8G6F - chains A and B of the 28 polymer chains in the assembly; structure by electron microscopy, 2.58 A resolution.

Chain A:
Protein: Proteasome subunit alpha type-6
Organism: Plasmodium falciparum Dd2
Notes: EC 3.4.25.1
UniProt: Q8IAR3 (Q8IAR3_PLAF7); numbering as in UniProt (aligned over 1-260)
Chain sequence (260 residues; numbered 1 to 260; the number before each row is that of its first residue):
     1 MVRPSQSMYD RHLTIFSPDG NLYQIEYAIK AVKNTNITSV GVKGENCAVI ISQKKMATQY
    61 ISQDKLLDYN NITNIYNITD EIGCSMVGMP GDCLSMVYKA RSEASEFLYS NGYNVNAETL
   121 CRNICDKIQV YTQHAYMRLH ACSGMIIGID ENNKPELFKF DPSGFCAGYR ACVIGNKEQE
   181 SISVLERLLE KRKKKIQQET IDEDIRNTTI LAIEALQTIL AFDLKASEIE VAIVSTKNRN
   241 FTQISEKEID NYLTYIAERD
Not modelled in the structure: 1-6, 260

Chain B:
Protein: Proteasome subunit alpha type-2
Organism: Plasmodium falciparum Dd2
UniProt: C6KST3 (C6KST3_PLAF7); residue numbers follow UniProt; this construct covers 1-235
Chain sequence (235 residues; numbered 1 to 235; the number before each row is that of its first residue):
     1 MADGEYSFSL TTFSPTGKLV QIEYALNRVS SSSPALGIRA KNGVIIATEK KSPNELIEEN
    61 SIFKIQQISE HIGIVYAGMP GDFRVLLKRA RKEAIRYSLQ YGSEILVKEL VKIIASIVQE
   121 FTQTGGVRPF GLSLLICGVD VYGYHLYQID PSGCYFNWMA TCVGKDYQNN MSFLEKRYNK
   181 DIEIEDAIHT AILTLKESYE GVLNEKNIEI GVAYDNKPFK ILTQNEIKDY LIEIE
Not modelled in the structure: 1-5, 234-235

Chain A / chain B interface:
Residue-residue contacts - 58 pairs, chain A then chain B:
  Thr14(A) - Arg128(B)
  Ile15(A) - Leu10(B)  hydrophobic
  Ile15(A) - Gln21(B)
  Phe16(A) - Gln21(B)  hydrogen bond (backbone-side chain)
  Phe16(A) - Tyr24(B)  hydrophobic
  Phe16(A) - Ala25(B)  hydrophobic
  Phe16(A) - Arg128(B)
  Phe16(A) - Pro129(B)
  Phe16(A) - Gly131(B)
  Ser17(A) - Tyr24(B)
  Pro18(A) - Tyr24(B)  hydrophobic
  Pro18(A) - Asn27(B)  hydrogen bond (backbone-side chain)
  Gly20(A) - Tyr24(B)
  Gly20(A) - Arg28(B)  hydrogen bond (backbone-side chain)
  Asn21(A) - Arg28(B)
  Leu22(A) - Met79(B)  hydrophobic
  Leu22(A) - Arg128(B)
  Lys43(A) - Glu58(B)  salt bridge
  Arg122(A) - Ser61(B)  hydrogen bond (side chain-backbone)
  Arg122(A) - Phe63(B)
  Arg122(A) - Arg84(B)
  Asp126(A) - Arg84(B)
  Asp126(A) - Lys88(B)
  Gln129(A) - Gly81(B)
  Gln129(A) - Asp82(B)  hydrogen bond
  Gln129(A) - Val85(B)
  Gln129(A) - Arg128(B)
  Thr132(A) - Arg128(B)  hydrogen bond (backbone-side chain)
  Gln133(A) - Phe121(B)
  Gln133(A) - Val127(B)
  Gln133(A) - Arg128(B)  hydrogen bond (side chain-backbone)
  Gln133(A) - Pro129(B)
  Gln133(A) - Phe130(B)
  His134(A) - Gly126(B)
  His134(A) - Val127(B)
  Ala135(A) - Leu10(B)  hydrophobic
  Ala135(A) - Gly126(B)  hydrogen bond (backbone-backbone)
  Phe165(A) - Ile62(B)  hydrophobic
  Phe165(A) - Pro80(B)  hydrophobic
  Ala167(A) - Ile57(B)  hydrophobic
  Ala167(A) - Ile62(B)  hydrophobic
  Gly168(A) - Ile57(B)
  Gly168(A) - Glu58(B)  hydrogen bond (backbone-backbone)
  Gly168(A) - Ser61(B)  hydrogen bond (backbone-side chain)
  Tyr169(A) - Leu56(B)
  Tyr169(A) - Ile57(B)  hydrophobic
  Tyr169(A) - Glu58(B)
  Arg170(A) - Glu55(B)  hydrogen bond (side chain-backbone)
  Arg170(A) - Leu56(B)  hydrogen bond (backbone-backbone)
  Arg170(A) - Glu58(B)
  Ala171(A) - Leu56(B)
  Ile182(A) - Asn54(B)
  Ile182(A) - Leu56(B)
  Leu185(A) - Leu56(B)  hydrophobic
  Glu186(A) - Glu55(B)  hydrogen bond (side chain-backbone)
  Glu186(A) - Leu56(B)
  Leu189(A) - Leu56(B)  hydrophobic
  Glu190(A) - Glu55(B)
Interface residues without a listed pair, chain A (32 interface residues in all): Leu13, Asp19, Glu118, Phe158, Cys166

Summary:
32 residues of chain A face 28 of chain B across their interface, with 13 hydrogen bonds and 1 salt bridge.
Among the polar pairs are Lys43(A)-Glu58(B), Phe16(A)-Gln21(B) and Pro18(A)-Asn27(B).
Here chain A is Proteasome subunit alpha type-6 and chain B is Proteasome subunit alpha type-2, both from
Plasmodium falciparum Dd2. Entry 8G6F (Structure of the Plasmodium falciparum 20S proteasome beta-6 A117D
mutant complexed with inhibitor WLW-vs) was determined by electron microscopy together with 8G6E from the same
study.
